Entry 3L74 (X-ray diffraction, 2.76 A resolution); this record covers chains C and D of the 20 polymer chains in the assembly.

# Chain C
Molecule: Cytochrome B
Source organism: Gallus gallus
Notes: EC 1.10.2.2
Reference sequence: P18946 (CYB_CHICK); residue numbers follow UniProt; this construct covers 1-380
Chain sequence (380 residues; row label = number of the first residue in the row):
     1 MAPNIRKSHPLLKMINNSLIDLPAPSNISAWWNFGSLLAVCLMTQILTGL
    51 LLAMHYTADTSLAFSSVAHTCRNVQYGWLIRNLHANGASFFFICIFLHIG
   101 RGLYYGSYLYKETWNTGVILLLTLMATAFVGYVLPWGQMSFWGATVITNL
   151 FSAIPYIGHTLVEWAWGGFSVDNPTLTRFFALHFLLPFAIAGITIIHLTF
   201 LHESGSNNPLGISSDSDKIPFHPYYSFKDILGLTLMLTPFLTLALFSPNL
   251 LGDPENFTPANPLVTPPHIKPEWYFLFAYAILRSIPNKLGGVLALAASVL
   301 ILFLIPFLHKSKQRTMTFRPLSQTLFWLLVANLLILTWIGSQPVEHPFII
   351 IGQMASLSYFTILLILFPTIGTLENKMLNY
UniProt features mapped onto this chain:
  - binding site (heme b): H84, H98, H183, H197
  - binding site (a ubiquinone): H202
Bound ions: heme Fe site 1: H84, H183; heme Fe site 2: H98, H197
Ligand contacts:
  - famoxadone (FMX): M125, A126, A128, F129, Y132, G143, A144, V146, I147, F151, I269, K270, P271, E272, Y274, F275, Y279
  - heme (HEM), molecule 1: W32, F34, G35, S36, L38, A39, F91, I95, H98, I99, R101, S107, Y108, Y110, T113, W114, G117, V118, L120, L121, I190, T194, H197, L198, L201, S206, N207, L302
  - heme (HEM), molecule 2: L42, Q45, I46, G49, L50, L52, A53, Y56, V67, R81, H84, A85, A88, F91, L124, T127, A128, G131, Y132, L134, P135, F180, H183, F184, P187, I190, Y274
  - UQ (Coenzyme Q10, (2Z,6E,10Z,14E,18E,22E,26Z)-isomer): S18, L19, L22, P23, A24, I28, W32, S36, A39, L198, L201, H202, S206, F221, Y225, D229

# Chain D
Molecule: Mitochondrial cytochrome C1, heme protein
Source organism: Gallus gallus
Notes: EC 1.10.2.2
Reference sequence: D0VX26 (D0VX26_CHICK); numbering as in UniProt (aligned over 1-241)
Chain sequence (241 residues; numbered 1 to 241; the number before each row is that of its first residue):
     1 GELELHPPAFPWSHGGPLSALDHSSVRRGFQVYKQVCSACHSMDYVAFRN
    51 LIGVTHTEAEAKALAEEVEVQDGPDENGELFMRPGKISDYFPKPYPNPEA
   101 ARAANNGALPPDLSYIVNARHGGEDYVFSLLTGYCDPPAGVVVREGLHYN
   151 PYFPGQAIGMAPPIYNEILEYDDGTPATMSQIAKDVCTFLRWAAEPEHDQ
   201 RKRMGLKMLLISALLTSLLYYMKRHKWSVLKSRKMAYRPPK
Bound ions: heme c Fe: H41, M160
Ligand contacts: heme c (HEC): V32, V36, C37, C40, H41, N105, A108, L109, P110, P111, L113, I116, R120, Y126, V127, L130, L131, F153, I158, G159, M160, P163, I164, V186, L190

# Interface between chain C and chain D
Residue-residue contacts (54; chain C residue first):
  S26(C) with W227(D)
  F64(C) with Y45(D)
  S65(C) with Y45(D)
  A68(C) with Y45(D), hydrophobic; Y115(D)
  R72(C) with Y45(D); S114(D), hydrogen bond (side chain-backbone); Y115(D), hydrogen bond; A193(D), hydrogen bond (side chain-backbone); A194(D); P196(D)
  N73(C) with R49(D), hydrogen bond
  Y76(C) with Q200(D)
  W78(C) with E197(D); Q200(D), hydrogen bond; R201(D); M204(D), hydrophobic
  L79(C) with M204(D), hydrophobic
  D217(C) with R233(D), salt bridge
  I219(C) with W227(D), hydrophobic; L230(D), hydrophobic
  Y224(C) with K226(D); W227(D), hydrogen bond (backbone-side chain); L230(D), hydrophobic
  Y225(C) with W227(D)
  F227(C) with M222(D), hydrophobic
  I230(C) with L219(D), hydrophobic
  L231(C) with Y220(D), hydrophobic; K223(D)
  T234(C) with T216(D); L219(D)
  L235(C) with T216(D)
  T238(C) with S212(D), hydrogen bond
  L241(C) with M208(D), hydrophobic
  T242(C) with M208(D)
  L245(C) with R201(D), hydrogen bond (backbone-side chain); G205(D); M208(D), hydrophobic
  F246(C) with P17(D); G205(D); L206(D); M208(D), hydrophobic; L209(D), hydrophobic
  P248(C) with R201(D)
  N249(C) with N118(D)
  P254(C) with N118(D); A119(D); R120(D); H121(D)
  F257(C) with Y115(D), hydrophobic; N118(D); A119(D), hydrophobic
  T258(C) with A119(D)
  E345(C) with E2(D)
Interface residues without a listed pair, chain C (32 interface residues in all): P223, K228, A244
Interface residues without a listed pair, chain D (37 interface residues in all): L18, V46, Y90, E195, K202, V229

# Overview
32 residues of chain C face 37 of chain D across their interface; the contacts include 8 hydrogen bonds and 1
salt bridge. Polar pairs include D217(C)-R233(D), R72(C)-S114(D) and R72(C)-Y115(D). Ligands of chain C: heme,
famoxadone and compound UQ. Ligands of chain D: heme c.
Here chain C is Cytochrome B and chain D is Mitochondrial cytochrome C1, heme protein, both from Gallus
gallus. Entry 3L74 (Cytochrome BC1 complex from chicken with famoxadone bound) was determined by X-ray
diffraction.
